Entry 7V5K (electron microscopy, 2.80 A resolution); this record covers chains C and F of the 9 polymer chains in the assembly.

Chain C:
Molecule: Spike glycoprotein
From: Human betacoronavirus 2c EMC/2012
UniProt: K0BRG7 (K0BRG7_MERS); residue numbers follow UniProt; this construct covers 18-1206
Chain sequence (1189 residues; row label = number of the first residue in the row):
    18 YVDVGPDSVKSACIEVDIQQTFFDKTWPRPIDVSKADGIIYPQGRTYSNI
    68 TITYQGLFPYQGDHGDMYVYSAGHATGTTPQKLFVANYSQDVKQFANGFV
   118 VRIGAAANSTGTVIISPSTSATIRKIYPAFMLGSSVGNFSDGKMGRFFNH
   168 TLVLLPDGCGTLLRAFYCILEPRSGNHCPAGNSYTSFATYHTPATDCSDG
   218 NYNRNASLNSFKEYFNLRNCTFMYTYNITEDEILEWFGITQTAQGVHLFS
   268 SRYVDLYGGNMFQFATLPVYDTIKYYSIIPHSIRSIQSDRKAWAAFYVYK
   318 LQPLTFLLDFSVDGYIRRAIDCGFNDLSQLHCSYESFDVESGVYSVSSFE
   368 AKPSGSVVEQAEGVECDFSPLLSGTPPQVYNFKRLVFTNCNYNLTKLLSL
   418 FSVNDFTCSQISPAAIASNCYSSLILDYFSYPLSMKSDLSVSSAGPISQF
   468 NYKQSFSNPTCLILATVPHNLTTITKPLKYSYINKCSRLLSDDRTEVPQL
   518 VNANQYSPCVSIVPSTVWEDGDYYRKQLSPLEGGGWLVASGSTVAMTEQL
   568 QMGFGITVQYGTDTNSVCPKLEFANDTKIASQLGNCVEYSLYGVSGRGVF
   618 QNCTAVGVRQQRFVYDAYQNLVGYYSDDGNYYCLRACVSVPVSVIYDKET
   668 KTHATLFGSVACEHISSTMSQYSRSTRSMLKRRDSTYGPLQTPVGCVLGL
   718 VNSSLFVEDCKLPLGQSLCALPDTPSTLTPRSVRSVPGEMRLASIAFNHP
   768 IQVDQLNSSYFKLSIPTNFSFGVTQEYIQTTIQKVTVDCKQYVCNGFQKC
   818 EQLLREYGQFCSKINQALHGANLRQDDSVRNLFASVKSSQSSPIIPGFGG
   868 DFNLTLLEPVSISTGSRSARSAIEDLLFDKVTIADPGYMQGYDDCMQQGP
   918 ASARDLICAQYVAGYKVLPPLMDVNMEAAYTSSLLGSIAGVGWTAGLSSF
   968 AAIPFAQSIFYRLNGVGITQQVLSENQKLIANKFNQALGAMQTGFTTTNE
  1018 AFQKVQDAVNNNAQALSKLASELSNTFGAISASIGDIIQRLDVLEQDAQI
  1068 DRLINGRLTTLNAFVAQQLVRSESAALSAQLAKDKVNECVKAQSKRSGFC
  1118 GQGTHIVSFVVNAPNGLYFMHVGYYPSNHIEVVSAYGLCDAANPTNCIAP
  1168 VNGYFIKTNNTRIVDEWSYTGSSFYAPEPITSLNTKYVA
Unresolved in the structure: 378-380, 589-594, 699-709, 745-756, 878-885, 916-923
Disulfides: Cys-30/Cys-195, Cys-185/Cys-237, Cys-339/Cys-349, Cys-383/Cys-407, Cys-425/Cys-478, Cys-437/Cys-585, Cys-503/Cys-526, Cys-620/Cys-650, Cys-679/Cys-713, Cys-811/Cys-817, Cys-1106/Cys-1117

Chain F:
Molecule: 0722 L
From: Homo sapiens
Chain sequence (212 residues; numbered 1 to 212; the number before each row is that of its first residue):
     1 DIVMTQTPSSLSASVGDRVTITCRASEDITSYLNWYQLKPGKAPMFLIYA
    51 ASSLQSGVPSRFSGSGSGTDFTLTISSLQPEDFATYYCQQSYSTPPTFGG
   101 GTKVEIKRTVAAPSVFIFPPSDEQLKSGTASVVCLLNNFYPREAKVQWKV
   151 DNALQSGNSQESVTEQDSKDSTYSLSSTLTLSKADYEKHKVYACEVTHQG
   201 LSSPVTKSFNRG
Disulfides: Cys-23/Cys-88, Cys-134/Cys-194

Chain C / chain F interface:
Residue-residue contacts (11):
  Glu-32(C) / Asp-1(F)
  Asp-34(C) / Thr-94(F)
  His-91(C) / Tyr-92(F)
  His-91(C) / Ser-93(F)
  His-91(C) / Thr-94(F)  hydrogen bond (side chain-backbone)
  Thr-93(C) / Tyr-32(F)
  Thr-93(C) / Tyr-92(F)
  Thr-96(C) / Tyr-92(F)
  Gln-98(C) / Tyr-92(F)
  Lys-99(C) / Thr-94(F)
  Phe-101(C) / Thr-94(F)
Other interface residues (no listed pair), chain C (9 interface residues in all): His-194
Other interface residues (no listed pair), chain F (6 interface residues in all): Pro-95

Overview:
9 residues of chain C face 6 of chain F across their interface, with 1 hydrogen bond. Its one hydrogen-bonded
contact is His-91(C)/Thr-94(F).
Chain C is Spike glycoprotein (Human betacoronavirus 2c EMC/2012) and chain F is 0722 L (Homo sapiens); the
structure, MERS S ectodomain trimer in complex with neutralizing antibody 0722 (state 1), was determined by
electron microscopy.
